Entry 4R8W (X-ray diffraction, 2.79 A resolution); this record covers chains B and H of the 4 polymer chains in the assembly.

Chain B:
Protein: Hemagglutinin
Source organism: Influenza A virus (A/Anhui/1-BALF_RG45/2013(H7N9))
Reference sequence: A0A024E3P0 (A0A024E3P0_9INFA); residues 322-498 here correspond to UniProt positions 340-516 (UniProt number = residue number + 18)
Amino-acid sequence (177 residues; row label = number of the first residue in the row):
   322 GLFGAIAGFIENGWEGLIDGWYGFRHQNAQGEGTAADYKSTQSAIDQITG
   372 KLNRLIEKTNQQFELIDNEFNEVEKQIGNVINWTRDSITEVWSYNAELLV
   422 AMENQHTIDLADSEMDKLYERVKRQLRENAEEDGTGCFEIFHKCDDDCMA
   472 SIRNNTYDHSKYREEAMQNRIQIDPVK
Not modelled in the structure: 322, 492-498
Disulfides: Cys465-Cys469
Glycans and other covalent adducts: N-acetylglucosamine (NAG) linked to Asn403

Chain H:
Protein: Heavy chain of neutralizing antibody CT149
Source organism: Homo sapiens
Notes: antibody fragment or engineered binder
Amino-acid sequence (231 residues; numbered 1 to 231; the number before each row is that of its first residue):
     1 QVQLVQSGAEVKKPGASVKVSCKTSGYSFSTYGVSWVRQAPGQGPEWVGW
    51 ISAYTGITDYAQKFQGRVTLTTDATTATAFLDLRSLRPDDTATYFCARDK
   101 VQGRVEVGSGGRHDYWGQGTLVIVSSASTKGPSVFPLAPSSKSTSGGTAA
   151 LGCLVKDYFPEPVTVSWNSGALTSGVHTFPAVLQSSGLYSLSSVVTVPSS
   201 SLGTQTYICNVNHKPSNTKVDKKVEPKSCDK
Not modelled in the structure: 128-231
Disulfides: Cys22-Cys96

How chain B and chain H interact:
Contacting residue pairs (18; chain B residue first):
  Asp340(B) with Tyr54(H), hydrogen bond (backbone-side chain)
  Gly341(B) with Tyr54(H)
  Tyr359(B) with Tyr54(H); Thr55(H)
  Lys360(B) with Ile57(H)
  Gln363(B) with Tyr54(H); Thr55(H); Gln102(H), hydrogen bond (side chain-backbone); Gly103(H)
  Ile366(B) with Gln102(H); Gly103(H); Arg104(H)
  Ile369(B) with Val105(H), hydrophobic
  Thr370(B) with Glu106(H)
  Leu373(B) with Val105(H), hydrophobic; Val107(H), hydrophobic
  Asn374(B) with Val107(H); Gly108(H), hydrogen bond (side chain-backbone)
Interface residues without a listed pair, chain B (14 interface residues in all): Trp342, Thr362, Asp367, Ile377
Interface residues without a listed pair, chain H (12 interface residues in all): Lys100, Val101
The authors on this interface:
  - residue pairs: Tyr54(H)-Tyr359(B) (hydrophobic contact)
  - epitope / paratope residues, chain B: Asp340(B), Gly341(B), Trp342(B), Tyr359(B), Lys360(B), Thr362(B), Gln363(B), Ile366(B), Asp367(B), Ile369(B), Thr370(B), Leu373(B), Asn374(B), Ile377(B)
  - epitope / paratope residues, chain H: Tyr54(H), Val101(H), Val105(H), Val107(H)

Overview:
Chain B and chain H form an interface of 14 and 12 residues respectively; the contacts include 3 hydrogen
bonds. Polar contacts include Asp340(B)-Tyr54(H), Gln363(B)-Gln102(H) and Asn374(B)-Gly108(H). The authors
report a hydrophobic contact between Tyr54(H) and Tyr359(B). N-acetylglucosamine is covalently linked to
Asn403(B). The paper reports epitope/paratope residues Asp340(B), Gly341(B) and Tyr54(H) among others.
Chain B is Hemagglutinin (Influenza A virus (A/Anhui/1-BALF_RG45/2013(H7N9))) and chain H is Heavy chain of
neutralizing antibody CT149 (Homo sapiens); the structure, Crystal structure of H7 hemagglutinin from
A/Anhui/1/2013 in complex with a neutralizing antibody CT149, was determined by X-ray diffraction.
